PDB entry 6D2L | X-ray diffraction, 2.00 A resolution | chains E and F of the 4 polymer chains in the assembly

== Chain E (and F) ==
Name: Histone-arginine methyltransferase CARM1
From: Homo sapiens
Notes: EC 2.1.1.319; chain F of this document is another copy of the same molecule, construct and numbering; everything in this record applies to it too
UniProt: Q86X55 (CARM1_HUMAN), isoform Q86X55-1; residues 146-489 here = UniProt positions 146-489
Sequence (344 residues; each row starts with the number of its first residue):
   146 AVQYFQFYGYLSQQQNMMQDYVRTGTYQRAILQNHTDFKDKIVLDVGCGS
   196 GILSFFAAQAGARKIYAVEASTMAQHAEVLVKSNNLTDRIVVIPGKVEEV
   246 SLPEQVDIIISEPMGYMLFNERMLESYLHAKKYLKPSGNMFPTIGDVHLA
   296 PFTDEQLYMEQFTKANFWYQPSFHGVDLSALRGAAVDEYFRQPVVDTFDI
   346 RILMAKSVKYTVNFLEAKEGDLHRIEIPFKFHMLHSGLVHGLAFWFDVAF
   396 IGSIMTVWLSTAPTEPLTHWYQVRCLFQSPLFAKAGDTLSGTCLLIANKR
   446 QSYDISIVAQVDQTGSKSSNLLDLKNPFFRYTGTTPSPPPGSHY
Disordered / not traced: 146-148, 478-489 (chain F: 146-148, 477-489)
Swiss-Prot annotation at these positions:
  - region: Arg-346 to Leu-379 (Required for nuclear translocation)
  - binding site (S-adenosyl-L-methionine): Gln-159, Arg-168, Gly-192, Glu-214, Glu-243, Ser-271
  - modified residue: Ser-216 (Phosphoserine)
  - cross-link: Lys-227 (Glycyl lysine isopeptide (Lys-Gly) (interchain with G-Cter in ubiquitin))
  - mutagenesis: Arg-168 (R168A: Loss of protein methyltransferase activity without affecting ability to regulate replication fork progression), Lys-227 (K227A: Loss of FBXO9-mediated ubiquitination and subsequent proteasomal degradation)
Ligand contacts: (S)-ski-72 (FTG; (2S,5S)-2-amino-6-[(2R,3S,4R,5R)-5-(6-amino-9H-purin-9-yl)-3,4-dihydroxytetrahydrofuran-2-yl]-5-[(benzylamino)methyl]-N-[2-(4-hydroxyphenyl)ethyl]hexanamide): Phe-150, Tyr-153, Gln-159, Met-162, Met-163, Arg-168, Gly-192, Cys-193, Gly-194, Ile-197, Leu-198, Val-213, Glu-214, Ala-215, Ser-216, Gly-240, Lys-241, Val-242, Glu-243, Glu-257, Pro-258, Met-259, Gly-260, Glu-266, Met-268, Ser-271, His-414, Trp-415
From the paper describing this entry:
  - binding site for (S)-ski-72: Phe-152, Arg-168, Tyr-261, Glu-266, His-414

== Interface between chain E and chain F ==
Residue-residue contacts (68; chain E residue first):
  Tyr-155(E) with Glu-333(F); Asn-471(F)
  Leu-156(E) with Trp-313(F); Ala-329(F); Ala-330(F); Glu-333(F), hydrogen bond (backbone-side chain)
  Ser-157(E) with Glu-333(F), hydrogen bond (backbone-side chain); Tyr-334(F)
  Gln-159(E) with Trp-313(F)
  Gln-160(E) with Lys-309(F); Phe-312(F); Trp-313(F); Tyr-334(F), hydrogen bond
  Met-163(E) with Phe-312(F), hydrophobic; Trp-313(F), hydrophobic; Phe-318(F)
  Gln-164(E) with Phe-312(F)
  Tyr-166(E) with Phe-318(F), hydrophobic
  Thr-169(E) with His-319(F)
  Gln-173(E) with His-319(F), hydrogen bond
  Ile-197(E) with Phe-318(F), hydrophobic
  Phe-200(E) with Val-321(F), hydrophobic
  Phe-201(E) with His-319(F)
  Gln-204(E) with His-319(F), hydrogen bond (side chain-backbone); Gly-320(F)
  His-221(E) with Leu-326(F)
  Val-224(E) with Ala-325(F), hydrophobic; Leu-326(F), hydrophobic
  Leu-225(E) with Asp-322(F); Leu-323(F), hydrophobic; Leu-326(F), hydrophobic
  Ser-228(E) with Ala-325(F)
  Asn-229(E) with Val-321(F); Asp-322(F), hydrogen bond (side chain-backbone)
  Lys-309(E) with Gln-160(F)
  Phe-312(E) with Gln-160(F); Gln-164(F)
  Trp-313(E) with Leu-156(F); Gln-159(F); Gln-160(F); Met-163(F), hydrophobic
  Phe-318(E) with Met-163(F); Tyr-166(F), hydrophobic
  His-319(E) with Tyr-166(F); Thr-169(F); Gln-173(F), hydrogen bond; Phe-201(F); Gln-204(F), hydrogen bond (backbone-side chain)
  Gly-320(E) with Gln-204(F)
  Val-321(E) with Phe-200(F), hydrophobic; Asn-229(F)
  Asp-322(E) with Leu-225(F); Asn-229(F), hydrogen bond (backbone-side chain)
  Leu-323(E) with Met-163(F), hydrophobic; Leu-225(F), hydrophobic
  Ala-325(E) with Val-224(F), hydrophobic; Ser-228(F)
  Leu-326(E) with His-221(F); Val-224(F), hydrophobic; Leu-225(F), hydrophobic
  Ala-329(E) with Leu-156(F)
  Ala-330(E) with Leu-156(F)
  Glu-333(E) with Tyr-155(F); Leu-156(F), hydrogen bond (side chain-backbone); Ser-157(F), hydrogen bond (side chain-backbone)
  Tyr-334(E) with Ser-157(F); Gln-160(F), hydrogen bond
  Asn-471(E) with Tyr-155(F)
Interface residues without a listed pair, chain E (37 interface residues in all): Gly-170, Lys-470
Interface residues without a listed pair, chain F (36 interface residues in all): Gly-154, Gly-170

== Overview ==
Chain E and chain F form an interface of 37 and 36 residues respectively; the contacts include 12 hydrogen
bonds. Polar pairs include Leu-156(E)/Glu-333(F), Ser-157(E)/Glu-333(F) and Gln-160(E)/Tyr-334(F). Bound to
chain E: (S)-ski-72. The paper reports a binding site for (S)-ski-72 at Phe-152(E), Arg-168(E) and Tyr-261(E)
among others.
Chain E and chain F are both Histone-arginine methyltransferase CARM1 (Homo sapiens); the structure, Crystal
structure of human CARM1 with (S)-SKI-72, was determined by X-ray diffraction (same publication as 4IKP).
